PDB entry 7AHI | electron microscopy, 3.30 A resolution | chains 1D and 1E of the 153 polymer chains in the assembly

# Chain 1D (and 1E)
Molecule: Surface presentation of antigens protein SpaP
Organism: Salmonella enterica subsp. enterica serovar Typhimurium str. LT2
Notes: chain 1E of this document is another copy of the same molecule, construct and numbering; everything in this record applies to it too
Reference sequence: P40700 (SPAP_SALTY); numbering as in UniProt (aligned over 1-224)
Chain sequence (224 residues; row label = number of the first residue in the row):
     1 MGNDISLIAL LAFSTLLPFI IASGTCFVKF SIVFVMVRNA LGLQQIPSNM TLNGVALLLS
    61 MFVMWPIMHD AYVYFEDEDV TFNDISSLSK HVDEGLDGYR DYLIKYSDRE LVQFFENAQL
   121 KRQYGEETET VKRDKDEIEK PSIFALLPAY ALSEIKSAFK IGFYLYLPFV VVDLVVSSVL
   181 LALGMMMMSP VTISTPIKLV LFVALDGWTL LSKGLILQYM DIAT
Not modelled in the structure: 221-224 (chain 1E: 222-224)

# How chain 1D and chain 1E interact
Pairs across the interface - 29 pairs, chain 1D then chain 1E:
  Phe-19(1D) / Met-50(1E)  hydrophobic
  Ala-22(1D) / Thr-51(1E)  hydrogen bond (backbone-side chain)
  Ile-32(1D) / Ile-46(1E)  hydrophobic
  Met-36(1D) / Ile-46(1E)  hydrophobic
  Asn-49(1D) / Gln-45(1E)  hydrogen bond
  Phe-115(1D) / Phe-62(1E)  hydrophobic
  Phe-115(1D) / Ile-216(1E)  hydrophobic
  Gln-119(1D) / Phe-62(1E)
  Lys-121(1D) / Pro-66(1E)
  Lys-121(1D) / Met-220(1E)
  Tyr-124(1D) / Leu-217(1E)  hydrophobic
  Tyr-124(1D) / Met-220(1E)  hydrophobic
  Tyr-124(1D) / Asp-221(1E)
  Phe-144(1D) / Phe-62(1E)
  Ala-151(1D) / Val-55(1E)  hydrophobic
  Ile-155(1D) / Trp-208(1E)
  Lys-156(1D) / Asp-206(1E)  salt bridge
  Phe-159(1D) / Leu-41(1E)  hydrophobic
  Phe-159(1D) / Val-203(1E)  hydrophobic
  Phe-163(1D) / Pro-196(1E)
  Phe-163(1D) / Val-200(1E)  hydrophobic
  Tyr-166(1D) / Thr-195(1E)
  Val-170(1D) / Thr-192(1E)
  Asp-173(1D) / Met-188(1E)
  Asp-173(1D) / Thr-192(1E)
  Leu-174(1D) / Met-188(1E)  hydrophobic
  Ser-177(1D) / Met-188(1E)
  Met-186(1D) / Met-187(1E)
  Pro-190(1D) / Met-187(1E)
Also at the interface, not in a pair above, chain 1D (38 interface residues in all): Val-35, Arg-38, Leu-111, Phe-114, Ala-118, Gly-125, Leu-147, Pro-148, Leu-152, Lys-160, Gly-162, Ser-178, Leu-181, Met-187, Met-188, Ser-189
Also at the interface, not in a pair above, chain 1E (32 interface residues in all): Leu-43, Pro-47, Leu-58, Leu-59, Gly-184, Met-185, Ile-193, Leu-199, Phe-202, Ser-212, Lys-213

# In short
Chain 1D and chain 1E form an interface of 38 and 32 residues respectively; the contacts include 2 hydrogen
bonds and 1 salt bridge. Among the polar pairs are Lys-156(1D)/Asp-206(1E), Ala-22(1D)/Thr-51(1E) and
Asn-49(1D)/Gln-45(1E).
Both chains are Surface presentation of antigens protein SpaP (Salmonella enterica subsp. enterica serovar
Typhimurium str. LT2). Entry 7AHI (Substrate-engaged type 3 secretion system needle complex from Salmonella
enterica typhimurium - SpaR state 2) was determined by electron microscopy together with 7AGX and 7AH9 from
the same study.
